7C0D - chains A and B of the 4 polymer chains in the assembly; structure by X-ray diffraction, 1.60 A resolution.

# Chain A (and B)
Molecule: L-2-keto-3-deoxyarabonate dehydratase
From: Azospirillum brasilense
Notes: EC 4.2.1.43; chain B of this document is another copy of the same molecule, construct and numbering; everything in this record applies to it too
UniProtKB: Q1JUQ0 (KDADA_AZOBR); numbering as in UniProt (aligned over 2-309)
Amino-acid sequence (320 residues; each row starts with the number of its first residue; numbers below 1 keep their minus sign (Met-10 is residue -10)):
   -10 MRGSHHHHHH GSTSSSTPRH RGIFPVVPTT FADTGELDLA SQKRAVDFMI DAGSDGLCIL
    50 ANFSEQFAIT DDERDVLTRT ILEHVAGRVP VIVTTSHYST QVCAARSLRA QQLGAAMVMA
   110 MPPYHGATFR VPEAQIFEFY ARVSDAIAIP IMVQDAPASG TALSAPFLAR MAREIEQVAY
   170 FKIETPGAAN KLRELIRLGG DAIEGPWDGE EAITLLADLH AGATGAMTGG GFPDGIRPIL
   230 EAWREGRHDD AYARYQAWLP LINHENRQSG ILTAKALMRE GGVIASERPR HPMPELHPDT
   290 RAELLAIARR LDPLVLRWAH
Unresolved in the structure: -10 to 5
Construct notes: expression tag (-10 to 1)
Modified positions: Lys171 ((E)-N~6~-(1-carboxy-2-hydroxyethylidene)-L-lysine; KYQ)
UniProt features mapped onto this chain:
  - mutagenesis: Gln143 (Q143N/E/S/T/Y: Loss of activity)

# How chain A and chain B interact
Contacting residue pairs (81; chain A residue first):
  Thr23(A) with Gln90(B), hydrogen bond (backbone-side chain)
  Gly24(A) with Gln90(B)
  Asn51(A) with Phe118(B)
  Gln55(A) with His114(B)
  Phe56(A) with His86(B); Tyr87(B); His114(B); Phe118(B), hydrophobic
  Ala57(A) with His86(B); Ser88(B); Val91(B)
  Ile58(A) with His86(B)
  Thr59(A) with Asp60(B); Val91(B)
  Asp60(A) with Thr59(B); Asp60(B), hydrogen bond (side chain-backbone)
  His86(A) with Phe56(B); Ala57(B); Ile58(B)
  Tyr87(A) with Phe56(B); Pro281(B); Met282(B)
  Ser88(A) with Ala57(B); Arg279(B); His280(B)
  Thr89(A) with His280(B), hydrogen bond; Pro281(B)
  Gln90(A) with Thr23(B), hydrogen bond (side chain-backbone); Gly24(B)
  Val91(A) with Thr59(B)
  Pro112(A) with Pro281(B), hydrophobic
  Tyr113(A) with His114(B), hydrogen bond; Gly115(B)
  His114(A) with Gln55(B); Phe56(B); Tyr113(B), hydrogen bond
  Gly115(A) with Tyr113(B); Gly115(B); Ala116(B); Ala147(B)
  Ala116(A) with Gly115(B); Arg119(B); Pro146(B); Ala147(B), hydrogen bond (backbone-backbone); Gly149(B)
  Thr117(A) with Pro146(B); Ala147(B)
  Phe118(A) with Asn51(B); Phe56(B), hydrophobic; Ala147(B), hydrophobic; Ile260(B), hydrophobic
  Arg119(A) with Ala116(B)
  Val120(A) with Pro281(B)
  Pro121(A) with Pro283(B)
  Gln124(A) with His280(B); Pro281(B)
  Glu127(A) with His280(B), salt bridge
  Phe128(A) with His280(B)
  Arg131(A) with His280(B)
  Pro146(A) with Ala116(B); Thr117(B)
  Ala147(A) with Gly115(B); Ala116(B), hydrogen bond (backbone-backbone); Thr117(B); Phe118(B), hydrophobic
  Gly149(A) with Ala116(B)
  Ile260(A) with Phe118(B), hydrophobic
  Arg279(A) with Ser88(B)
  His280(A) with Ser88(B); Thr89(B), hydrogen bond; Gln124(B); Glu127(B), salt bridge; Phe128(B); Arg131(B)
  Pro281(A) with Tyr87(B); Thr89(B); Pro112(B), hydrophobic; Val120(B); Gln124(B)
  Met282(A) with Tyr87(B)
  Pro283(A) with Pro121(B)
Also at the interface, not in a pair above, chain A (40 interface residues in all): Asp61, Ser148
Also at the interface, not in a pair above, chain B (41 interface residues in all): Glu25, Asp61, Ser148

# In short
Chain A and chain B form an interface of 40 and 41 residues respectively, with 9 hydrogen bonds and 2 salt
bridges. Polar contacts include Glu127(A)-His280(B), Thr23(A)-Gln90(B) and Asp60(A)-Asp60(B). Curated
annotation (UniProt) lists one mutagenesis site on chain A.
Chain A and chain B are both L-2-keto-3-deoxyarabonate dehydratase (Azospirillum brasilense); the structure,
Crystal structure of Azospirillum brasilense L-2-keto-3-deoxyarabonate dehydratase (Hydroxypyruvate-bound
form), was determined by X-ray diffraction (same publication as 7C0C and 7C0E).
